Entry 4TRW (X-ray diffraction, 2.85 A resolution); this record covers chains A and D.

[Chain A]
Name: Beta-secretase 1
Organism: Homo sapiens
Notes: EC 3.4.23.46
UniProt: P56817 (BACE1_HUMAN); residues 58-447 here = UniProt positions 58-447
Chain sequence (390 residues; numbered 58 to 447; the number before each row is that of its first residue):
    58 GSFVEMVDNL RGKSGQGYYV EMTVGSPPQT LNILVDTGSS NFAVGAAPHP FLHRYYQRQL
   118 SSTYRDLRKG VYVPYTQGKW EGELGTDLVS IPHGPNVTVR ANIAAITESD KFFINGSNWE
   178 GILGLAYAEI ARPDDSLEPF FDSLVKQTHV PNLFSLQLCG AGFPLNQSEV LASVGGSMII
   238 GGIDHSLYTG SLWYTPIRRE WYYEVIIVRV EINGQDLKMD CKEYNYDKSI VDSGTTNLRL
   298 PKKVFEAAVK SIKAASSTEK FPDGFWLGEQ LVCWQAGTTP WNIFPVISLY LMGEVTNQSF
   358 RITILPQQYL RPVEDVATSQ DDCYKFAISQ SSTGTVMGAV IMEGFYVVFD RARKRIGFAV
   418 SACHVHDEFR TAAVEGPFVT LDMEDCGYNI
Unresolved in the structure: 58
Curated features (UniProtKB/Swiss-Prot):
  - active site: Asp93, Asp289
  - modified residue (N6-acetyllysine): Lys126, Lys275, Lys279, Lys285, Lys299, Lys300, Lys307
  - glycosylation (N-linked (GlcNAc...) asparagine): Asn153, Asn172, Asn223, Asn354
  - mutagenesis: Asp93 (D93N: Decreases beta-cleaved soluble APP production), Asp284 (D284N: Almost abolishes beta-cleaved soluble APP production)
Disulfides: Cys216-Cys420, Cys278-Cys443, Cys330-Cys380

[Chain D]
Name: L-alpha-glutamyl-L-isoleucyl-N-[(2R, 3S)-1-{[(1S)-1-carboxybutyl]amino}-2-hydroxy-5-methylhexan-3-yl]-3-thiophen-2-yl-L-alaninamide
Chain sequence (4 residues; row label = number of the first residue in the row):
     1 EIXX
Modified residues: TIH (beta(2-thienyl)alanine) at position 3; LHE (N-[(2R,3S)-3-amino-2-hydroxy-5-methylhexyl]-L-norvaline) at position 4

[Interface between chain A and chain D]
Contacting residue pairs - 29 pairs, chain A then chain D:
  Gly72(A) - Glu1(D)  hydrogen bond (backbone-backbone)
  Gly72(A) - Ile2(D)
  Gln73(A) - Ile2(D)
  Gly74(A) - Ile2(D)
  Asp93(A) - LHE_4(D)
  Gly95(A) - LHE_4(D)
  Ser96(A) - LHE_4(D)
  Pro131(A) - LHE_4(D)
  Tyr132(A) - TIH_3(D)
  Tyr132(A) - LHE_4(D)
  Thr133(A) - TIH_3(D)  hydrogen bond (backbone-backbone)
  Thr133(A) - LHE_4(D)  hydrogen bond (side chain-backbone)
  Gln134(A) - Glu1(D)
  Gln134(A) - TIH_3(D)  hydrogen bond (backbone-backbone)
  Gln134(A) - LHE_4(D)
  Ile171(A) - Ile2(D)  hydrophobic
  Tyr259(A) - LHE_4(D)  hydrogen bond (side chain-backbone)
  Ile287(A) - LHE_4(D)
  Asp289(A) - LHE_4(D)
  Gly291(A) - Ile2(D)
  Gly291(A) - TIH_3(D)
  Gly291(A) - LHE_4(D)  hydrogen bond (backbone-backbone)
  Thr292(A) - Ile2(D)
  Thr292(A) - TIH_3(D)
  Thr292(A) - LHE_4(D)
  Thr293(A) - Glu1(D)
  Thr293(A) - Ile2(D)  hydrogen bond (backbone-backbone)
  Asn294(A) - Glu1(D)  hydrogen bond
  Arg296(A) - TIH_3(D)
Also at the interface, not in a pair above, chain A (25 interface residues in all): Ser71, Leu91, Phe169, Trp176, Ile179, Arg368

[In short]
Chain A and chain D form an interface of 25 and 4 residues respectively, with 8 hydrogen bonds. Polar pairs
include Thr133(A)-LHE_4(D), Tyr259(A)-LHE_4(D) and Asn294(A)-Glu1(D). From UniProt: active-site residues
Asp93(A) and Asp289(A) and 2 mutagenesis sites on chain A.
Chain A is Beta-secretase 1 (Homo sapiens) and chain D is L-alpha-glutamyl-L-isoleucyl-N-[(2R,
3S)-1-{[(1S)-1-carboxybutyl]amino}-2-hydroxy-5-methylhexan-3-yl]-3-thiophen-2-yl-L-alaninamide; the structure,
Structure of BACE1 complex with a syn-HEA-type inhibitor, was determined by X-ray diffraction together with
4TRZ from the same study.
